Entry 7T3P (electron microscopy, 3.20 A resolution); this record covers chains A and B of the 4 polymer chains in the assembly.

# Chain A (and B)
Protein: Inositol 1,4,5-trisphosphate receptor type 3
From: Homo sapiens
Notes: chain B of this document is another copy of the same molecule, construct and numbering; everything in this record applies to it too
Reference sequence: Q14573 (ITPR3_HUMAN); residues 1-2611 here = UniProt positions 1-2611
Sequence (2633 residues; row label = number of the first residue in the row; note: 16 numbers in that range are skipped by the numbering (no residue carries them; nothing is unmodelled there); X marks 22 residues of unknown identity (built as UNK)):
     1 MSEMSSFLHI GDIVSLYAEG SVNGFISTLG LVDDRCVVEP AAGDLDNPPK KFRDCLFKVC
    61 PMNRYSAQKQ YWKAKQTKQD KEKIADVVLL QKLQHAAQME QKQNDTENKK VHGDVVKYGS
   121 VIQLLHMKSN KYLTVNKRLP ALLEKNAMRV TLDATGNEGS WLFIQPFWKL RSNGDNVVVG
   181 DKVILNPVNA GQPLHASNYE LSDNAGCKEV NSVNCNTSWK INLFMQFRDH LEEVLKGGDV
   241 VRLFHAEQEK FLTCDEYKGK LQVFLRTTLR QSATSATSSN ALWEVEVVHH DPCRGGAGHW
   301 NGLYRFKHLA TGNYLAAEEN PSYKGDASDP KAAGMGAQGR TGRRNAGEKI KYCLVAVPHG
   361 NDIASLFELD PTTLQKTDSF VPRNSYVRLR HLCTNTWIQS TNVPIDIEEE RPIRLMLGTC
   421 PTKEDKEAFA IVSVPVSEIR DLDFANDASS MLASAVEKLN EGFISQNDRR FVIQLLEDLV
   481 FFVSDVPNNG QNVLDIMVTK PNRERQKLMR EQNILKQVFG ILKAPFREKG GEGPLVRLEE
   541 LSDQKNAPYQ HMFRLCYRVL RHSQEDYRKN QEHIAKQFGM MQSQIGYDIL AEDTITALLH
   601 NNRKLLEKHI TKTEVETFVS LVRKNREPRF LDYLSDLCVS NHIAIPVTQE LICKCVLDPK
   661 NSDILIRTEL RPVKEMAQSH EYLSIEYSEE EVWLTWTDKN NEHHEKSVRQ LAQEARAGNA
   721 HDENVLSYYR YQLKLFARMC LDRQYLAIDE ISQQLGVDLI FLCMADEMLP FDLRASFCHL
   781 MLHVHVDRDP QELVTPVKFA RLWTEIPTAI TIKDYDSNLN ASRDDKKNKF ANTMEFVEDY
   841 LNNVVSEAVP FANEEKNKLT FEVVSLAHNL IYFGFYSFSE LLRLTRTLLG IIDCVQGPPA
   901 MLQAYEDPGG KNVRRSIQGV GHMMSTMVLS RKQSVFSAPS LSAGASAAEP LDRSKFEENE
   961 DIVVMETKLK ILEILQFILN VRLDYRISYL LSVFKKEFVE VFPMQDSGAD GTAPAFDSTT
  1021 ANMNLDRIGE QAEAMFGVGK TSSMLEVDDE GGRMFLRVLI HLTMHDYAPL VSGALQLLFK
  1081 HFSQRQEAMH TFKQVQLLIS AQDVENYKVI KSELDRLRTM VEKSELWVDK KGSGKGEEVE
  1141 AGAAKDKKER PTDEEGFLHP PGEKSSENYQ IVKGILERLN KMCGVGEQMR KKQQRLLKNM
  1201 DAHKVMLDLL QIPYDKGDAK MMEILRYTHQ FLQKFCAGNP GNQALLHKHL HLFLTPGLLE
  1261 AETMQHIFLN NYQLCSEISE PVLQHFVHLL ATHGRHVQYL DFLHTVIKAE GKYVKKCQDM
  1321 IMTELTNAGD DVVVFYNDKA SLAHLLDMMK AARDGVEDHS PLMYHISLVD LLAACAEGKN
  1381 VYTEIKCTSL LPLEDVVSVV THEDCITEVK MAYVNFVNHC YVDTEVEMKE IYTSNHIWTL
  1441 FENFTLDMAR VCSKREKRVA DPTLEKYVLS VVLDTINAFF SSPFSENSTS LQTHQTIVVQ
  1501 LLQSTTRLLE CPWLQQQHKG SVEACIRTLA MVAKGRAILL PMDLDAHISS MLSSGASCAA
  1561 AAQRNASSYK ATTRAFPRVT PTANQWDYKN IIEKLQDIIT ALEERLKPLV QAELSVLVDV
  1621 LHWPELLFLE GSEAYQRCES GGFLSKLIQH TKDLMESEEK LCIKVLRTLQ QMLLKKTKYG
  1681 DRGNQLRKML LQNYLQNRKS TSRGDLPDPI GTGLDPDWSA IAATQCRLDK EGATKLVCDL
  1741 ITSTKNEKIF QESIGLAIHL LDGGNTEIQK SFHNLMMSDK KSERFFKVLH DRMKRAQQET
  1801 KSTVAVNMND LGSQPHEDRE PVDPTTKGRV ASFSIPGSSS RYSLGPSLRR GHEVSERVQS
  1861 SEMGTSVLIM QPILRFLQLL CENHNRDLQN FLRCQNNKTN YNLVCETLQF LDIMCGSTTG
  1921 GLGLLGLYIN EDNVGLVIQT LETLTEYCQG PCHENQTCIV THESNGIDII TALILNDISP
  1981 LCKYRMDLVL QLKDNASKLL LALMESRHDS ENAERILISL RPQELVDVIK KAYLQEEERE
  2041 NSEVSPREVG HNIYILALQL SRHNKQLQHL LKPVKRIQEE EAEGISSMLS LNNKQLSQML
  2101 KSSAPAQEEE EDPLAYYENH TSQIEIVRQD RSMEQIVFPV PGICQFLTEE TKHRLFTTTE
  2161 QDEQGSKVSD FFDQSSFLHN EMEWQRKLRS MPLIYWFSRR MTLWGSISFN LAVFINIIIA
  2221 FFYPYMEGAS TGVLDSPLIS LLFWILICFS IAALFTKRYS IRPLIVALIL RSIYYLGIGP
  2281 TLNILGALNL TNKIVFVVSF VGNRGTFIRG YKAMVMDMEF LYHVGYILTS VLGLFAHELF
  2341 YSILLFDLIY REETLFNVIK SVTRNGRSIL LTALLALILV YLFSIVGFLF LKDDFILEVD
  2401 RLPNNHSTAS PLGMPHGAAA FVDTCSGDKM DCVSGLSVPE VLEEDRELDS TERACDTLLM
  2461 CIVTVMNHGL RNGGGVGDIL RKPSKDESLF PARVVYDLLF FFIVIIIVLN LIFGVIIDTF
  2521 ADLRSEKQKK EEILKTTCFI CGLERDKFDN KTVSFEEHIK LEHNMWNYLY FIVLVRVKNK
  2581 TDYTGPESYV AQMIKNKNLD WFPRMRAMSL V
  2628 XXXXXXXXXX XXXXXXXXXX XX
Not modelled in the structure: 1-4, 78-85, 321-350, 528-533, 673-690, 821-827, 895-960, 999-1024, 1038-1044, 1124-1167, 1184-1187, 1215-1218, 1353-1359, 1452-1461, 1510-1588, 1675-1678, 1697-1720, 1804-1863, 1896-1900, 1918-1922, 1978-1985, 2035-2043, 2074-2110, 2226-2260, 2308-2317, 2403-2449, 2647-2649
Disulfides: Cys2455-Cys2461
Bound ions: Zn2+: Cys2538, Cys2541, His2558, His2563
Residues lining bound ligands:
  - ATP (adenosine-5'-triphosphate): Glu2149, Lys2152, Phe2156, Thr2537, Cys2538, Phe2539, Ile2540, Ile2559, Lys2560, His2563, Asn2564, Met2565, Trp2566
  - D-myo-inositol-1,4,5-triphosphate (I3P): Arg266, Thr268, Leu269, Arg270, Arg411, Arg503, Lys507, Arg510, Tyr567, Arg568, Lys569
Swiss-Prot annotation at these positions:
  - binding site (1D-myo-inositol 1,4,5-trisphosphate): Arg266, Thr268, Leu269, Arg270, Arg503, Lys507, Arg510, Tyr567, Arg568, Lys569
  - binding site (Ca(2+)): Arg743, Glu1122, Glu1125, Glu1882, Glu1946, Thr2581
  - binding site (ATP): Ala1996, Glu2149, Lys2152, Cys2538, Phe2539, Lys2560, His2563, Asn2564, Met2565
  - binding site (Zn(2+)): Cys2538, Cys2541, His2558, His2563
  - modified residue (Phosphoserine): Ser916, Ser934, Ser1813, Ser1832, Ser1834, Ser2609
  - natural variant: Val615 (V615M: In CMT1J), Thr1424 (T1424M: In CMT1J; uncertain significance), Arg2524 (R2524C: In CMT1J)
Reported in the primary citation:
  - binding site for ATP: Lys2152, Phe2156, Cys2538, Phe2539, Ile2559, Lys2560, His2563, Asn2564, Met2565, Trp2566
  - specificity-determining residues: Glu2149 (proposed by the authors, not directly observed)
  - self-association interface (contacts with another copy of this molecule): Trp168

# How chain A and chain B interact
Residue-residue contacts - 115 pairs, chain A then chain B:
  Ser5(A) - Leu374(B)
  Ser6(A) - Leu374(B)
  Phe7(A) - Thr373(B)
  Phe7(A) - Leu374(B)  hydrophobic
  Arg64(A) - Ser1917(B)
  Gln70(A) - Tyr1928(B)
  Gln103(A) - Asn1965(B)
  Lys137(A) - Val1381(B)
  Lys137(A) - Ile1385(B)
  Arg138(A) - Val1381(B)
  Arg138(A) - Glu1425(B)  salt bridge
  Arg138(A) - Val1426(B)
  Arg138(A) - Glu1427(B)  hydrogen bond (backbone-backbone)
  Leu139(A) - Ile1385(B)
  Pro140(A) - Val1426(B)
  Pro140(A) - Met1428(B)
  Lys145(A) - Ile1385(B)
  Lys145(A) - Ser1389(B)
  Asn146(A) - Tyr1382(B)  hydrogen bond (backbone-side chain)
  Asn146(A) - Lys1386(B)
  Asn146(A) - Ser1389(B)  hydrogen bond (backbone-side chain)
  Ala147(A) - Ile1385(B)
  Met148(A) - Tyr1382(B)  hydrophobic
  Met148(A) - Ile1385(B)  hydrophobic
  Trp168(A) - Glu247(B)
  Trp168(A) - Asp425(B)
  Trp168(A) - Lys426(B)
  Lys169(A) - Ala246(B)
  Lys169(A) - Glu247(B)  hydrogen bond (backbone-side chain)
  Lys169(A) - Glu249(B)
  Lys169(A) - Tyr386(B)
  Leu170(A) - Thr372(B)
  Leu170(A) - Tyr386(B)  hydrophobic
  Leu170(A) - Asp425(B)
  Leu170(A) - Lys426(B)
  Leu170(A) - Ala428(B)  hydrophobic
  Arg171(A) - Thr372(B)  hydrogen bond (side chain-backbone)
  Arg171(A) - Thr373(B)
  Gln192(A) - Tyr1382(B)
  Arg2131(A) - Asn2550(B)
  Arg2131(A) - Lys2551(B)
  Arg2131(A) - Thr2552(B)
  Glu2163(A) - Arg2545(B)  hydrogen bond (backbone-side chain)
  Glu2163(A) - Glu2556(B)
  Gln2164(A) - Arg2545(B)  hydrogen bond (side chain-backbone)
  Arg2367(A) - Glu2352(B)  salt bridge
  Ser2368(A) - Thr2354(B)
  Leu2371(A) - Glu2352(B)
  Leu2371(A) - Leu2355(B)
  Thr2372(A) - Leu2355(B)
  Thr2372(A) - Val2358(B)
  Leu2375(A) - Ile2349(B)  hydrophobic
  Leu2375(A) - Ile2359(B)  hydrophobic
  Ile2378(A) - Leu2345(B)
  Ile2378(A) - Phe2346(B)  hydrophobic
  Tyr2381(A) - Asn2216(B)
  Tyr2381(A) - Ile2219(B)
  Tyr2381(A) - Ser2342(B)  hydrogen bond
  Tyr2381(A) - Leu2345(B)  hydrophobic
  Leu2382(A) - Ser2342(B)
  Leu2382(A) - Phe2346(B)  hydrophobic
  Ile2385(A) - Ser2342(B)
  Phe2388(A) - Tyr2223(B)  hydrophobic
  Phe2388(A) - Pro2224(B)  hydrophobic
  Leu2389(A) - Leu2339(B)  hydrophobic
  Leu2458(A) - Ile2219(B)
  Leu2458(A) - Ala2220(B)
  Leu2458(A) - Tyr2223(B)  hydrophobic
  Leu2458(A) - Leu2339(B)  hydrophobic
  Leu2459(A) - Ala2220(B)  hydrogen bond (backbone-backbone)
  Ile2462(A) - Ala2220(B)  hydrophobic
  Gly2473(A) - Arg2471(B)
  Gly2474(A) - Arg2471(B)  hydrogen bond (backbone-side chain)
  Gly2477(A) - Arg2471(B)
  Asp2478(A) - Arg2471(B)  salt bridge
  Arg2481(A) - Asp2400(B)  hydrogen bond (side chain-backbone)
  Arg2481(A) - Leu2402(B)
  Lys2482(A) - Glu2398(B)
  Lys2482(A) - Val2399(B)
  Lys2482(A) - Asp2400(B)  salt bridge
  Pro2483(A) - Val2399(B)
  Ser2484(A) - Val2399(B)
  Ser2484(A) - Glu2452(B)
  Lys2485(A) - Glu2452(B)  salt bridge
  Lys2485(A) - Arg2453(B)  hydrogen bond (side chain-backbone)
  Lys2485(A) - Met2460(B)
  Glu2487(A) - Leu2402(B)
  Phe2490(A) - Met2460(B)  hydrophobic
  Phe2490(A) - Val2463(B)  hydrophobic
  Asp2497(A) - Asn2467(B)
  Asp2497(A) - Arg2471(B)  salt bridge
  Leu2498(A) - Met2466(B)
  Phe2501(A) - Leu2470(B)
  Phe2501(A) - Arg2471(B)
  Ile2507(A) - Val2362(B)  hydrophobic
  Asn2510(A) - Phe2513(B)
  Leu2511(A) - Val2358(B)  hydrophobic
  Leu2511(A) - Ser2361(B)
  Leu2511(A) - Val2362(B)  hydrophobic
  Leu2511(A) - Ile2516(B)  hydrophobic
  Leu2511(A) - Phe2520(B)  hydrophobic
  Phe2513(A) - Phe2513(B)  hydrophobic
  Gly2514(A) - Phe2513(B)
  Val2515(A) - Val2358(B)  hydrophobic
  Val2515(A) - Phe2520(B)  hydrophobic
  Ile2517(A) - Ile2517(B)  hydrophobic
  Asp2518(A) - Phe2520(B)
  Asp2518(A) - Ala2521(B)
  Asp2518(A) - Arg2524(B)  salt bridge
  Ala2521(A) - Arg2524(B)
  Asp2522(A) - Arg2524(B)
  Asp2522(A) - Gln2528(B)
  Arg2604(A) - Asn2550(B)  hydrogen bond (backbone-side chain)
  Met2605(A) - Asn2550(B)
  Arg2606(A) - Asn2550(B)
Interface residues without a listed pair, chain A (75 interface residues in all): Asn136, Phe167, Val178, Val213, Lys220, Leu2374, Leu2379, Thr2457, Asp2486, Val2494, Phe2502, Ile2506
Interface residues without a listed pair, chain B (77 interface residues in all): Arg388, Leu1924, Glu1963, Ser1964, Phe2221, Ile2343, Leu2348, Arg2401, Ala2454, Leu2509, Ile2512, Phe2548, Asp2549, Phe2555

# In short
75 residues of chain A face 77 of chain B across their interface; the contacts include 13 hydrogen bonds and 7
salt bridges. Polar contacts include Arg138(A)-Glu1425(B), Arg2367(A)-Glu2352(B) and Asp2478(A)-Arg2471(B).
Ligands of chain A: D-myo-inositol-1,4,5-triphosphate and ATP. From the paper: a binding site for ATP at
Lys2152(A), Phe2156(A) and Cys2538(A) among others; the specificity determinant Glu2149(A).
Both chains are Inositol 1,4,5-trisphosphate receptor type 3 (Homo sapiens). Entry 7T3P (IP3 and ATP bound
type 3 IP3 receptor in the pre-active A state) was determined by electron microscopy, deposited together with
7T3Q, 7T3R, 7T3T and 7T3U.
